9JDM - chains A and D of the 4 polymer chains in the assembly; structure by electron microscopy, 3.13 A resolution.

# Chain A (and D)
Protein: Transient receptor potential cation channel subfamily V member 3
Organism: Homo sapiens
Notes: chain D of this document is another copy of the same molecule, construct and numbering; everything in this record applies to it too
UniProtKB: Q8NET8 (TRPV3_HUMAN); residues 1-790 here = UniProt positions 1-790
Sequence (799 residues; numbered 1 to 799; the number before each row is that of its first residue):
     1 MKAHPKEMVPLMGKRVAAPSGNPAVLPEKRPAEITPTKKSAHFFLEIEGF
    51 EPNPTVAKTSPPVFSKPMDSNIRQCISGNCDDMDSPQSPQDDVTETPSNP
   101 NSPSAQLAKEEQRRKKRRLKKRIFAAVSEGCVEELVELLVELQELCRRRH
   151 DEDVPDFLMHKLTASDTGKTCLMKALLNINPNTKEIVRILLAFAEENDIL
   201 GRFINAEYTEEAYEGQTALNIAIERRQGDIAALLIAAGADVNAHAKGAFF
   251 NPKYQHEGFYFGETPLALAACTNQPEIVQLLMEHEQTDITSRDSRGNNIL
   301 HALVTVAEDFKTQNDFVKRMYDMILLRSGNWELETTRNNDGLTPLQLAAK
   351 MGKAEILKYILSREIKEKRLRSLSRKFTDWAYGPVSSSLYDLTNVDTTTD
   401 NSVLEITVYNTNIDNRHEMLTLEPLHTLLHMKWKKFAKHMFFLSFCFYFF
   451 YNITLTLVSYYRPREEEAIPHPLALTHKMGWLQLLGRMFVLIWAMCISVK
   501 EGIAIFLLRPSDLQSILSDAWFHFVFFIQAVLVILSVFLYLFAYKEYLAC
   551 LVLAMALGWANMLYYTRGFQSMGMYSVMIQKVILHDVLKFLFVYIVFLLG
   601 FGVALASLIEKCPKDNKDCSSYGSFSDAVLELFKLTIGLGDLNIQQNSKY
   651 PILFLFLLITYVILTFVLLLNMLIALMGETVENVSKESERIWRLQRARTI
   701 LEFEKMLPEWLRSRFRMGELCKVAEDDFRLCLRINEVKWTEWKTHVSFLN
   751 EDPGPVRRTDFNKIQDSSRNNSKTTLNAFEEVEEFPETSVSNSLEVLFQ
Unresolved in the structure: 1-118, 147-158, 465-479, 756-799
Construct notes: variant V25 (Ile in Q8NET8); expression tag (791-799)
Curated features (UniProtKB/Swiss-Prot):
  - binding site (Na(+)): G638
  - natural variant: G573 (G573C: In OLMS1; G573S: In OLMS1), Q580 (Q580P: In FNEPPK2), W692 (W692G: In OLMS1)
  - mutagenesis: L557 (L557A: Impairs channel activation by tetrahydrocannabivarin), A560 (A560L/M: Impairs channel activation by tetrahydrocannabivarin), N561 (N561A: Impairs channel activation by tetrahydrocannabivarin), L563 (L563A: Impairs channel activation by tetrahydrocannabivarin)
Cystine bridges: C612-C619
What the authors report for this chain:
  - binding site for the ligand POV: Q695

# How chain A and chain D interact
Contacting residue pairs (98):
  A381(A) with R225(D)
  Y382(A) with Q216(D), hydrogen bond; N220(D), hydrogen bond; E224(D), hydrogen bond; F249(D), hydrophobic; F250(D); F261(D), hydrophobic
  G383(A) with E224(D), hydrogen bond (backbone-side chain)
  P384(A) with F259(D)
  V385(A) with G258(D)
  T456(A) with V603(D)
  Y460(A) with S607(D); F625(D), hydrogen bond (side chain-backbone)
  R462(A) with S607(D), hydrogen bond (side chain-backbone); K649(D)
  R464(A) with K611(D)
  K545(A) with Y650(D), hydrogen bond (backbone-side chain)
  E546(A) with Y650(D)
  L548(A) with S607(D); K649(D); Y650(D), hydrophobic
  A549(A) with L653(D), hydrophobic
  V552(A) with A604(D); L608(D), hydrophobic; L657(D), hydrophobic
  L553(A) with L653(D), hydrophobic; F656(D), hydrophobic
  M555(A) with V603(D); S607(D)
  W559(A) with V596(D)
  L563(A) with V593(D), hydrophobic; V596(D), hydrophobic; F597(D), hydrophobic
  S571(A) with K589(D)
  M572(A) with K589(D)
  Y575(A) with K589(D); F590(D); V593(D), hydrophobic; L669(D); M672(D); L676(D), hydrophobic
  M578(A) with L676(D), hydrophobic
  I579(A) with M672(D), hydrophobic
  V582(A) with L668(D), hydrophobic
  F590(A) with V667(D), hydrophobic
  F633(A) with L642(D), hydrophobic; V662(D), hydrophobic
  K634(A) with D641(D), salt bridge; L642(D)
  I637(A) with L642(D), hydrophobic; V662(D), hydrophobic
  G638(A) with G638(D)
  L639(A) with L635(D), hydrophobic; G638(D); L639(D); G640(D); L642(D), hydrophobic
  G640(A) with G640(D), hydrogen bond (backbone-backbone); D641(D)
  L670(A) with F666(D), hydrophobic
  L673(A) with V667(D), hydrophobic; N671(D)
  I674(A) with N671(D); I674(D), hydrophobic
  M677(A) with N671(D); M672(D); A675(D)
  G678(A) with A675(D)
  V681(A) with A675(D)
  E682(A) with E679(D)
  S685(A) with E679(D), hydrogen bond
  N735(A) with H256(D), hydrogen bond
  W739(A) with F259(D), hydrophobic; C271(D); E308(D), hydrogen bond; Q313(D)
  T740(A) with T312(D)
  W742(A) with R226(D), hydrogen bond (backbone-side chain); C271(D); T272(D); N273(D); F316(D), hydrophobic
  K743(A) with R226(D)
  T744(A) with I179(D); R225(D), hydrogen bond (side chain-backbone); R226(D); Q227(D)
  H745(A) with R225(D)
  V746(A) with I179(D)
  F748(A) with L177(D); N178(D)
  E751(A) with K174(D), salt bridge; L177(D); N178(D), hydrogen bond
  D752(A) with K169(D), salt bridge; Y213(D)
  P753(A) with Y213(D), hydrogen bond (backbone-side chain); F249(D), hydrophobic
Interface residues without a listed pair, chain A (62 interface residues in all): W380, S459, Y547, A556, A560, I583, V587, L591, L630, T636, K738
Interface residues without a listed pair, chain D (70 interface residues in all): Y208, E210, V306, F592, G600, A606, I609, E610, S624, I644, I659, I663

# In short
62 residues of chain A and 70 residues of chain D are in contact; the contacts include 15 hydrogen bonds and 3
salt bridges. Polar contacts include K634(A)-D641(D), E751(A)-K174(D) and D752(A)-K169(D). Curated annotation
(UniProt) lists Na+-binding residue G638(A) and 4 mutagenesis sites on chain A. The paper reports a binding
site for the ligand POV at Q695(A).
Both chains are Transient receptor potential cation channel subfamily V member 3 (Homo sapiens). Entry 9JDM
(Cryo-EM structure of human TRPV3) was determined by electron microscopy (same publication as 9JE5, 9JEE, 9JEF
and 9JEG).
